8P9Y - chains B and C of the 3 polymer chains in the assembly; structure by electron microscopy, 4.30 A resolution (low resolution: residue-level contacts below are approximate; hydrogen-bond / salt-bridge calls are withheld).

Chain B (and C):
Protein: Spike protein S1, Spike glycoprotein
Organism: Severe acute respiratory syndrome coronavirus 2
Notes: chain C of this document is another copy of the same molecule, construct and numbering; everything in this record applies to it too
UniProt: P0DTC2 (SPIKE_SARS2); the construct lacks a stretch of the UniProt sequence and is renumbered around it, so the offset changes along the chain: 15-676 = UniProt 15-676; 680-684 = UniProt 677-681; 685-1213 = UniProt 685-1213
Amino-acid sequence (1270 residues; numbered -5 to 1267; 3 numbers in that range are skipped by the numbering (no residue carries them; nothing is unmodelled there); the number before each row is that of its first residue; numbers below 1 keep their minus sign (Met-5 is residue -5)):
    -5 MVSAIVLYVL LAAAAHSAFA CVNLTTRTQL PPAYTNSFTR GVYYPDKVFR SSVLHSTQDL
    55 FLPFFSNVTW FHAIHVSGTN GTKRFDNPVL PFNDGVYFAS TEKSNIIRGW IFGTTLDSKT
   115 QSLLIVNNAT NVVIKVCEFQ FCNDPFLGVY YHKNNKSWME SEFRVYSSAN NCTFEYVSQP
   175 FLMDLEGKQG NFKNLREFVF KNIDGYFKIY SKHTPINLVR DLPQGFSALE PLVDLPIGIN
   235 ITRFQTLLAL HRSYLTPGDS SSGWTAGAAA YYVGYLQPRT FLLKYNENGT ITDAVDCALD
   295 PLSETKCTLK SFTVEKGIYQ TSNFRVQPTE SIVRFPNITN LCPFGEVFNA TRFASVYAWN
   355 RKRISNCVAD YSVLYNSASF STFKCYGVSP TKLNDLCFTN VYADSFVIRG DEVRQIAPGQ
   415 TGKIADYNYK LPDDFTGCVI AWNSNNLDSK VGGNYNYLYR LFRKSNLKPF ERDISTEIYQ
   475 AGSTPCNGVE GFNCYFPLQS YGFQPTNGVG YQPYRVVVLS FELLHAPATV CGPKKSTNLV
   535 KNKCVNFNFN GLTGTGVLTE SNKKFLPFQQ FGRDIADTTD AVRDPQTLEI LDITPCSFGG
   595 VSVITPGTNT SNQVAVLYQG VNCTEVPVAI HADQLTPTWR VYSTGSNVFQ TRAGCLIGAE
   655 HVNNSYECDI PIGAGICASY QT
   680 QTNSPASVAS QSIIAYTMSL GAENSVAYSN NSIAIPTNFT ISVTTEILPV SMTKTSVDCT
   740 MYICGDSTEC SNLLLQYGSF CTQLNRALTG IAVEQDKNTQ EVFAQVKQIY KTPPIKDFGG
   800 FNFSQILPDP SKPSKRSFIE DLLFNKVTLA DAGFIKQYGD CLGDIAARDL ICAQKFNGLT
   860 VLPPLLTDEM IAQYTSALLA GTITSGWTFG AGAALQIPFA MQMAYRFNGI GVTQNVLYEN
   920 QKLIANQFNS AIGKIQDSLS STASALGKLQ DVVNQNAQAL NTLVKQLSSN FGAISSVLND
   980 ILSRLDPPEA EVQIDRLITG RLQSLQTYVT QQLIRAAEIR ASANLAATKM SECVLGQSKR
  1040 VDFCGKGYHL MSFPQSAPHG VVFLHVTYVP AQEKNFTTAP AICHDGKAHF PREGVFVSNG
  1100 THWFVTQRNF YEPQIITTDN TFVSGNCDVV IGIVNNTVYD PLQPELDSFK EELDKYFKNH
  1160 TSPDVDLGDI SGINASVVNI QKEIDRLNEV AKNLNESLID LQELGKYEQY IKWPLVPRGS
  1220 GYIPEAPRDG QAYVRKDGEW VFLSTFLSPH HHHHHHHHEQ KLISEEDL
Not modelled in the structure: -5 to 14, 71-75, 622-632, 680-688, 831-853, 1147-1267 (chain C: -5 to 14, 71-75, 622-640, 680-688, 831-850, 1147-1267)
Construct notes: initiating methionine (-5); expression tag (-4 to 14, 1214-1267); engineered mutation Gly614 (Asp in P0DTC2), Ala685 (Arg in P0DTC2), Pro986 (Lys in P0DTC2), Pro987 (Val in P0DTC2)
UniProt features mapped onto this chain:
  - region: Asn280 to Cys301 (Putative superantigen), Arg403 to Asp405 (Integrin-binding motif), Asn448 to Phe456 (Immunodominant HLA epitope recognized by the CD8+), Pro684 (Putative superantigen), Ser816 to Tyr837 (Fusion peptide 1), Lys835 to Phe855 (Fusion peptide 2), Asp1163 to Glu1202 (Heptad repeat 2)
  - glycosylation: Asn17 (N-linked (GlcNAc...) (complex) asparagine), Asn61 (N-linked (GlcNAc...) (hybrid) asparagine), Asn74 (N-linked (GlcNAc...) (complex) asparagine), Asn122 (N-linked (GlcNAc...) (hybrid) asparagine), Asn149 (N-linked (GlcNAc...) (complex) asparagine), Asn165 (N-linked (GlcNAc...) (complex) asparagine), Asn234 (N-linked (GlcNAc...) (high mannose) asparagine), Asn282 (N-linked (GlcNAc...) (complex) asparagine), Thr323 (O-linked (GalNAc) threonine), Ser325 (O-linked (HexNAc...) serine), Asn331 (N-linked (GlcNAc...) (complex) asparagine), Asn343 (N-linked (GlcNAc...) (complex) asparagine), Asn603 (N-linked (GlcNAc...) (hybrid) asparagine), Asn616 (N-linked (GlcNAc...) (complex) asparagine), Asn657 (N-linked (GlcNAc...) (complex) asparagine), Thr676 (O-linked (GlcNAc...) threonine), Thr681 (O-linked (GlcNAc...) threonine), Asn709 (N-linked (GlcNAc...) (high mannose) asparagine), Asn717 (N-linked (GlcNAc...) (hybrid) asparagine), Asn801 (N-linked (GlcNAc...) (hybrid) asparagine) and 6 more in UniProt
  - site: Arg815, Ser816 (Cleavage)
Disulfides: Cys15-Cys136, Cys131-Cys166, Cys291-Cys301, Cys379-Cys432, Cys391-Cys525, Cys480-Cys488, Cys538-Cys590, Cys617-Cys649, Cys662-Cys671, Cys738-Cys760, Cys743-Cys749, Cys1032-Cys1043, Cys1082-Cys1126
Covalently attached groups: N-acetylglucosamine (NAG) linked to Asn164, Asn234, Asn282, Asn331, Asn343, Asn616, Asn657, Asn709, Asn717, Asn801, Asn1074, Asn1098, Asn1134
From the paper describing this entry:
  - binding site for the ligand XIO: Asn343, Thr478, Phe486, Asn487
  - post-translational modification sites: Asn343

How chain B and chain C interact:
Pairs across the interface - 133 pairs, chain B then chain C:
  Asn317(B) - Asp737(C)
  Arg319(B) - Met740(C)
  Arg319(B) - Asp745(C)
  Arg357(B) - Pro230(C)
  Gly381(B) - Arg983(C)
  Gly381(B) - Leu984(C)
  Val382(B) - Arg983(C)
  Val382(B) - Leu984(C)
  Ser383(B) - Arg983(C)
  Ser383(B) - Leu984(C)
  Ser383(B) - Asp985(C)
  Lys386(B) - Ser982(C)
  Lys386(B) - Arg983(C)
  Lys386(B) - Leu984(C)
  Lys386(B) - Asp985(C)
  Asn394(B) - Tyr200(C)
  Asn394(B) - Pro230(C)
  Tyr396(B) - Tyr200(C)
  Tyr396(B) - Pro230(C)
  Thr415(B) - Tyr369(C)
  Thr430(B) - Arg983(C)
  Glu516(B) - Tyr200(C)
  Leu517(B) - Arg983(C)
  Lys557(B) - Phe43(C)
  Phe559(B) - Phe43(C)
  Leu560(B) - Tyr38(C)
  Phe562(B) - Lys41(C)
  Phe562(B) - Glu224(C)
  Phe562(B) - Pro225(C)
  Gln563(B) - Lys41(C)
  Gln563(B) - Phe43(C)
  Arg567(B) - Phe43(C)
  Arg567(B) - Arg44(C)
  Asp568(B) - Phe855(C)
  Ile569(B) - Val47(C)
  Ala570(B) - Val963(C)
  Ala570(B) - Ser967(C)
  Asp571(B) - Arg44(C)
  Asp571(B) - His49(C)
  Asp571(B) - Ser967(C)
  Phe592(B) - Met740(C)
  Phe592(B) - Lys854(C)
  Phe592(B) - Gly857(C)
  Gln613(B) - Leu861(C)
  Arg646(B) - Thr866(C)
  Ala647(B) - Pro862(C)
  Pro665(B) - Leu864(C)
  Ala668(B) - Pro862(C)
  Ala668(B) - Pro863(C)
  Ala668(B) - Thr866(C)
  Gly669(B) - Leu864(C)
  Gly669(B) - Thr866(C)
  Gly669(B) - Met869(C)
  Thr696(B) - Met869(C)
  Met697(B) - Leu864(C)
  Met697(B) - Leu865(C)
  Met697(B) - Met869(C)
  Leu699(B) - Ile788(C)
  Leu699(B) - Gln872(C)
  Leu699(B) - Tyr873(C)
  Ala701(B) - Gln787(C)
  Ala701(B) - Ile788(C)
  Glu702(B) - Ile788(C)
  Glu702(B) - Lys790(C)
  Asn703(B) - Gln787(C)
  Asn703(B) - Ile788(C)
  Asn703(B) - Tyr789(C)
  Asn703(B) - Lys790(C)
  Ser704(B) - Lys790(C)
  Val705(B) - Thr883(C)
  Ala706(B) - Gln895(C)
  Tyr707(B) - Pro792(C)
  Tyr707(B) - Asp796(C)
  Tyr707(B) - Gln895(C)
  Ser708(B) - Gln895(C)
  Asn709(B) - Asp796(C)
  Asn709(B) - Pro897(C)
  Ser711(B) - Gln895(C)
  Ser711(B) - Pro897(C)
  Ile712(B) - Gln895(C)
  Ile712(B) - Ile896(C)
  Ala713(B) - Leu894(C)
  Ala713(B) - Gln895(C)
  Pro715(B) - Leu894(C)
  Gln957(B) - Arg765(C)
  Thr961(B) - Ser758(C)
  Thr961(B) - Arg765(C)
  Gln965(B) - Gly757(C)
  Gln965(B) - Ser758(C)
  Ser968(B) - Gln755(C)
  Ser968(B) - Tyr756(C)
  Ser968(B) - Gly757(C)
  Asn969(B) - Gln755(C)
  Phe970(B) - Gln755(C)
  Phe970(B) - Tyr756(C)
  Phe970(B) - Phe759(C)
  Gly971(B) - Gln755(C)
  Arg995(B) - Asp994(C)
  Gln1002(B) - Gln1002(C)
  Thr1006(B) - Gln762(C)
  Thr1006(B) - Gln1005(C)
  Gln1010(B) - Gln762(C)
  Ile1013(B) - Leu1012(C)
  Glu1017(B) - Arg1019(C)
  Arg1039(B) - Glu1031(C)
  Arg1039(B) - Arg1039(C)
  Val1040(B) - Ser1030(C)
  Asp1041(B) - Gly889(C)
  Asp1041(B) - Ser1030(C)
  Asp1041(B) - Leu1034(C)
  Phe1042(B) - Glu1031(C)
  Lys1045(B) - Ala890(C)
  Gly1046(B) - Ala890(C)
  Tyr1047(B) - Trp886(C)
  Tyr1047(B) - Ala890(C)
  Val1068(B) - Ala890(C)
  Glu1072(B) - Leu894(C)
  Thr1077(B) - Met900(C)
  Pro1079(B) - Tyr917(C)
  Phe1089(B) - Asn914(C)
  Glu1092(B) - Tyr904(C)
  Gly1093(B) - Tyr904(C)
  Val1094(B) - Met900(C)
  Val1094(B) - Tyr904(C)
  Arg1107(B) - Ile896(C)
  Arg1107(B) - Met900(C)
  Arg1107(B) - Tyr904(C)
  Phe1121(B) - Asn914(C)
  Ser1123(B) - Asn914(C)
  Val1128(B) - Glu918(C)
  Ile1130(B) - Gln920(C)
  Leu1141(B) - Leu1141(C)
  Gln1142(B) - Glu1144(C)
Also at the interface, not in a pair above, chain B (106 interface residues in all): Gln314, Asp389, Asp420, Glu465, Leu518, Pro521, Thr547, Gly548, Thr549, Lys558, Phe565, Gly566, Thr572, Cys662, Gly667, Cys671, Pro987, Glu988, Thr1009, Tyr1067, Pro1090, Arg1091, Gly1124, Val1129, Leu1145
Also at the interface, not in a pair above, chain C (93 interface residues in all): Val42, Phe168, Gly199, Asn234, Asn282, Gly413, Ser735, Phe797, Asn856, Ser884, Gly891, Ala892, Phe898, Gln901, Gln913, Lys964, Asn978, Asp979, Leu981, Thr1009, Thr1027, Gly1035, Leu1145

Summary:
The interface between chain B and chain C involves 106 residues on one side and 93 on the other.
N-acetylglucosamine is covalently linked to Asn164(B), Asn234(B), Asn282(B), Asn331(B), Asn343(B) and
Asn616(B) and 7 more. From the paper: a binding site for the ligand XIO at Asn343(B), Thr478(B) and Phe486(B)
among others; a modification site at Asn343(B).
Chain B and chain C are both Spike protein S1, Spike glycoprotein (Severe acute respiratory syndrome
coronavirus 2); the structure, SARS-CoV-2 S protein S:D614G mutant in 3-down with binding site of an entry
inhibitor, was determined by electron microscopy (same publication as 8P99).
